Entry 5S5G (X-ray diffraction, 2.69 A resolution); this record covers chains C and E of the 6 polymer chains in the assembly.

== Chain C ==
Name: Tubulin alpha-1B chain
Source organism: Bos taurus
UniProt: P81947 (TBA1B_BOVIN); residue numbers follow UniProt; this construct covers 1-451
Chain sequence (451 residues; each row starts with the number of its first residue):
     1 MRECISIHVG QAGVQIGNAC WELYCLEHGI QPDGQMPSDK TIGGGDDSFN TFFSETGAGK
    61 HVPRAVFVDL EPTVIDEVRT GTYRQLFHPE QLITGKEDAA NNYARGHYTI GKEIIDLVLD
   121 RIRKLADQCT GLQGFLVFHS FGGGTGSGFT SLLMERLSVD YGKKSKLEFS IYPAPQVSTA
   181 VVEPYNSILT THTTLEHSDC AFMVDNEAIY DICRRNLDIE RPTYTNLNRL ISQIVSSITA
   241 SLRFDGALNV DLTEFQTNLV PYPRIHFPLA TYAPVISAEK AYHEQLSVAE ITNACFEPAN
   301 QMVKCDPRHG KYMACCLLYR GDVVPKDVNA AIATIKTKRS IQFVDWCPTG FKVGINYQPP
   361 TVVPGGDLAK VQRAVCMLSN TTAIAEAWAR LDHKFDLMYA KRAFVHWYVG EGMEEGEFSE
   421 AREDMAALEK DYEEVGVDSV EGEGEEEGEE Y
Unresolved in the structure: 441-451
Metal / ion sites: Ca2+ site 1: Asp39, Thr41, Gly44, Glu55; Ca2+ site 2: Glu284 (shared with 1 residue of chain B)
Small-molecule neighbours:
  - GTP (guanosine-5'-triphosphate): Val9, Gly10, Gln11, Ala12, Gln15, Ile16, Asp69, Asp98, Ala99, Ala100, Asn101, Ser140, Gly142, Gly143, Gly144, Thr145, Gly146, Ile171, Pro173, Val177, Ser178, Thr179, Glu183, Asn206, Tyr224, Leu227, Asn228, Ile231
  - N-(4-methylpyridin-3-yl)acetamide (SZY): Gln133, Thr253, Gln256, Thr257

== Chain E ==
Name: Stathmin-4
Source organism: Rattus norvegicus
UniProt: P63043 (STMN4_RAT); residues 5-145 here correspond to UniProt positions 49-189 (UniProt number = residue number + 44)
Chain sequence (143 residues; numbered 3 to 145; the number before each row is that of its first residue):
     3 MADMEVIELN KCTSGQSFEV ILKPPSFDGV PEFNASLPRR RDPSLEEIQK KLEAAEERRK
    63 YQEAELLKHL AEKREHEREV IQKAIEENNN FIKMAKEKLA QKMESNKENR EAHLAAMLER
   123 LQEKDKHAEE VRKNKELKEE ASR
Unresolved in the structure: 3-5, 29-43, 144-145
Differences from the reference sequence: initiating methionine (3); expression tag (4)

== How chain C and chain E interact ==
Contacting residue pairs (32; chain C residue first):
  His107(C) - Met105(E)
  Tyr108(C) - Lys104(E)
  Tyr108(C) - Met105(E)  hydrophobic
  Tyr108(C) - Asn108(E)
  Thr109(C) - Arg112(E)
  Lys112(C) - Met105(E)
  Glu155(C) - Leu101(E)
  Glu155(C) - Lys104(E)  salt bridge
  Arg156(C) - Leu101(E)
  Ser158(C) - Phe93(E)
  Ser158(C) - Ile94(E)
  Val159(C) - Ile94(E)
  Val159(C) - Ala97(E)  hydrophobic
  Val159(C) - Lys98(E)
  Gly162(C) - Ile94(E)
  Lys163(C) - Asn90(E)
  Lys163(C) - Phe93(E)
  Thr193(C) - Lys104(E)
  Glu196(C) - Phe93(E)
  His197(C) - Phe93(E)
  His197(C) - Ala97(E)
  Val409(C) - His115(E)  hydrogen bond (backbone-side chain)
  Gly410(C) - Arg112(E)
  Gly410(C) - His115(E)
  Glu411(C) - Asn108(E)
  Glu411(C) - Arg112(E)  salt bridge
  Gly412(C) - Asn108(E)  hydrogen bond (backbone-side chain)
  Gly412(C) - Asn111(E)  hydrogen bond (backbone-side chain)
  Gly412(C) - Arg112(E)
  Met413(C) - Asn108(E)
  Glu414(C) - Ser107(E)  hydrogen bond
  Glu414(C) - Asn111(E)  hydrogen bond
Also at the interface, not in a pair above, chain C (21 interface residues in all): Leu152, Glu417
Also at the interface, not in a pair above, chain E (15 interface residues in all): Glu89, Lys100

== Summary ==
Chain C and chain E form an interface of 21 and 15 residues respectively, with 5 hydrogen bonds and 2 salt
bridges. Polar contacts include Glu155(C)-Lys104(E), Glu411(C)-Arg112(E) and Val409(C)-His115(E). Bound to
chain C: N-(4-methylpyridin-3-yl)acetamide and GTP.
Chain C is Tubulin alpha-1B chain (Bos taurus) and chain E is Stathmin-4 (Rattus norvegicus); the structure,
Tubulin-Z1129283193-complex, was determined by X-ray diffraction (same publication as 5S4L, 5S4M, 5S4N, 5S4O,
5S4P, 5S4Q and 52 further entries).
